5H58 - chains C and D of the 6 polymer chains in the assembly; structure by X-ray diffraction, 3.99 A resolution.

== Chain C (and D) ==
Molecule: CprB
Organism: Streptomyces coelicolor A3(2)
Notes: chain D of this document is another copy of the same molecule, construct and numbering; everything in this record applies to it too
UniProt: O66122 (O66122_STRCH); residues 1-215 here = UniProt positions 1-215
Chain sequence (215 residues; row label = number of the first residue in the row):
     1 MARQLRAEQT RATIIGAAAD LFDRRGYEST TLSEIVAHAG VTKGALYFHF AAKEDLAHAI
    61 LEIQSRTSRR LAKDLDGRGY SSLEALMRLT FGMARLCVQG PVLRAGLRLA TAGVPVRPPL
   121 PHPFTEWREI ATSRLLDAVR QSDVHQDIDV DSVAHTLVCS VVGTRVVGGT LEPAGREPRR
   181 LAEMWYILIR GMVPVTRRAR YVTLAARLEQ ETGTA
Unresolved in the structure: 1-4, 115, 168-174, 213-215 (chain D: 1-7, 77-79, 118-119, 167-173, 213-215)
Reported in the primary citation:
  - binding site for the 27-nt DNA strand: T31, L32, S33, T42, K43, G44, Y47, F48
  - binding site for the 27-nt DNA strand: K43, Y47
  - binding site for the 27-nt DNA strand: R6 (from molecular simulation)

== How chain C and chain D interact ==
Inter-chain disulfides: C159(C)-C159(D)
Pairs across the interface (40):
  E28(C) - E28(D)
  E28(C) - S29(D)
  S29(C) - E28(D)
  A110(C) - V166(D)
  T111(C) - R108(D)  hydrogen bond
  F124(C) - T164(D)
  R128(C) - T164(D)  hydrogen bond
  R128(C) - R165(D)
  H145(C) - R190(D)  hydrogen bond
  I148(C) - R190(D)
  D149(C) - R179(D)  salt bridge
  D149(C) - E183(D)
  D151(C) - R180(D)  hydrogen bond (backbone-side chain)
  S152(C) - R179(D)  hydrogen bond (side chain-backbone)
  S152(C) - R180(D)  hydrogen bond (backbone-side chain)
  S152(C) - E183(D)  hydrogen bond
  H155(C) - T164(D)
  H155(C) - R180(D)  hydrogen bond
  T156(C) - R180(D)
  T156(C) - M184(D)
  V158(C) - T164(D)
  C159(C) - C159(D)  disulfide
  C159(C) - S160(D)  hydrogen bond (side chain-backbone)
  C159(C) - V162(D)  hydrophobic
  C159(C) - G163(D)
  S160(C) - C159(D)
  V162(C) - C159(D)  hydrophobic
  G163(C) - H155(D)
  T164(C) - H155(D)  hydrogen bond
  R180(C) - D151(D)
  R180(C) - S152(D)
  R180(C) - H155(D)
  R180(C) - T156(D)
  E183(C) - S152(D)  hydrogen bond
  M184(C) - T156(D)
  R190(C) - I187(D)
  G191(C) - I187(D)
  G191(C) - R190(D)  hydrogen bond (backbone-side chain)
  M192(C) - R190(D)
  R198(C) - R190(D)
Also at the interface, not in a pair above, chain C (29 interface residues in all): V167, L188, V193
Also at the interface, not in a pair above, chain D (22 interface residues in all): T111, G191

== Overview ==
29 residues of chain C and 22 residues of chain D are in contact; the contacts include 1 disulfide bond, 12
hydrogen bonds and 1 salt bridge. Polar pairs include D149(C)-R179(D), T111(C)-R108(D) and R128(C)-T164(D).
The paper reports a binding site for the 27-nt DNA strand at T31(C), L32(C) and S33(C) among others.
Both chains are CprB (Streptomyces coelicolor A3(2)). Entry 5H58 (Structural and dynamics studies of the TetR
family protein, CprB from Streptomyces coelicolor in complex with ...) was determined by X-ray diffraction.
